PDB entry 5XD3 | X-ray diffraction, 1.78 A resolution | chain A

[Chain A]
Protein: NUDIX family protein
Organism: Mycobacterium smegmatis (strain ATCC 700084 / mc(2)155)
Reference sequence: A0QUZ2 (A0QUZ2_MYCS2); residue numbers follow UniProt; this construct covers 1-322
Amino-acid sequence (342 residues; each row starts with the number of its first residue; numbers below 1 keep their minus sign (Met-19 is residue -19)):
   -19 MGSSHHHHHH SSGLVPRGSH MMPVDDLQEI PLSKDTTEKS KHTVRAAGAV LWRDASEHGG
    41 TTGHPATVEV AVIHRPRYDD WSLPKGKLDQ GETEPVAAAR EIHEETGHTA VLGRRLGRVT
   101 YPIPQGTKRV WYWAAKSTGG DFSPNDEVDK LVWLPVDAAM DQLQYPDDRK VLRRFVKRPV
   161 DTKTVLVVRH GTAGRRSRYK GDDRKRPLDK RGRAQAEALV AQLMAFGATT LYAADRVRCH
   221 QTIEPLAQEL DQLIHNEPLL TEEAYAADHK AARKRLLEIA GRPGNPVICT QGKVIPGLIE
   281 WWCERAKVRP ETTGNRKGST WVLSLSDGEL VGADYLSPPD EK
Unresolved in the structure: -19 to 20, 35-45
Differences from the reference sequence: initiating methionine (-19); expression tag (-18 to 0)
UniProt features mapped onto this chain:
  - motif: Gly66 to Gly87 (Nudix box)
  - binding site (substrate): Arg55 to Tyr58, Asp60, Lys65 to Lys67, Tyr101, Lys108, Glu127, Tyr145
  - binding site (Mg(2+)): Lys65, Glu81, Glu85, Glu127
Metal / ion sites: Mg2+: Lys65, Glu85 (together with ATP)
Residues lining bound ligands:
  - ATP (adenosine-5'-triphosphate), molecule 1: Arg55, Arg57, Tyr58, Asp60, Lys65, Gly66, Lys67, Glu85, Val99, Tyr101, Lys108, Tyr145, Asp147, Asp148
  - ATP, molecule 2: Arg169, His170, Ala173, Gly174, Arg175, Arg176, Ser177, Tyr179, Gly181, Arg186, Arg218, Glu242, Gln271, Gly272, Lys273, Lys297

[In short]
Chain A binds ATP. The Mg2+ site is built by Lys65 and Glu85. From UniProt: 12 substrate-binding residues and
4 Mg2+-binding residues.
Chain A is NUDIX family protein (Mycobacterium smegmatis (strain ATCC 700084 / mc(2)155)); the structure,
Crystal structure of Mycobacterium smegmatis MutT1 in complex with ATP (I), was determined by X-ray
diffraction together with 5XD1, 5XD2, 5XD4 and 5XD5 from the same study.
